Entry 6M6A (electron microscopy, 5.00 A resolution (low resolution: residue-level contacts below are approximate; hydrogen-bond / salt-bridge calls are withheld)); this record covers chains C and D of the 8 polymer chains in the assembly.

Chain C:
Name: DNA-directed RNA polymerase subunit beta
Organism: Thermus thermophilus (strain HB8 / ATCC 27634 / DSM 579)
Notes: EC 2.7.7.6
Reference sequence: Q8RQE9 (RPOB_THET8); residues 1-1119 here = UniProt positions 1-1119
Chain sequence (1119 residues; each row starts with the number of its first residue):
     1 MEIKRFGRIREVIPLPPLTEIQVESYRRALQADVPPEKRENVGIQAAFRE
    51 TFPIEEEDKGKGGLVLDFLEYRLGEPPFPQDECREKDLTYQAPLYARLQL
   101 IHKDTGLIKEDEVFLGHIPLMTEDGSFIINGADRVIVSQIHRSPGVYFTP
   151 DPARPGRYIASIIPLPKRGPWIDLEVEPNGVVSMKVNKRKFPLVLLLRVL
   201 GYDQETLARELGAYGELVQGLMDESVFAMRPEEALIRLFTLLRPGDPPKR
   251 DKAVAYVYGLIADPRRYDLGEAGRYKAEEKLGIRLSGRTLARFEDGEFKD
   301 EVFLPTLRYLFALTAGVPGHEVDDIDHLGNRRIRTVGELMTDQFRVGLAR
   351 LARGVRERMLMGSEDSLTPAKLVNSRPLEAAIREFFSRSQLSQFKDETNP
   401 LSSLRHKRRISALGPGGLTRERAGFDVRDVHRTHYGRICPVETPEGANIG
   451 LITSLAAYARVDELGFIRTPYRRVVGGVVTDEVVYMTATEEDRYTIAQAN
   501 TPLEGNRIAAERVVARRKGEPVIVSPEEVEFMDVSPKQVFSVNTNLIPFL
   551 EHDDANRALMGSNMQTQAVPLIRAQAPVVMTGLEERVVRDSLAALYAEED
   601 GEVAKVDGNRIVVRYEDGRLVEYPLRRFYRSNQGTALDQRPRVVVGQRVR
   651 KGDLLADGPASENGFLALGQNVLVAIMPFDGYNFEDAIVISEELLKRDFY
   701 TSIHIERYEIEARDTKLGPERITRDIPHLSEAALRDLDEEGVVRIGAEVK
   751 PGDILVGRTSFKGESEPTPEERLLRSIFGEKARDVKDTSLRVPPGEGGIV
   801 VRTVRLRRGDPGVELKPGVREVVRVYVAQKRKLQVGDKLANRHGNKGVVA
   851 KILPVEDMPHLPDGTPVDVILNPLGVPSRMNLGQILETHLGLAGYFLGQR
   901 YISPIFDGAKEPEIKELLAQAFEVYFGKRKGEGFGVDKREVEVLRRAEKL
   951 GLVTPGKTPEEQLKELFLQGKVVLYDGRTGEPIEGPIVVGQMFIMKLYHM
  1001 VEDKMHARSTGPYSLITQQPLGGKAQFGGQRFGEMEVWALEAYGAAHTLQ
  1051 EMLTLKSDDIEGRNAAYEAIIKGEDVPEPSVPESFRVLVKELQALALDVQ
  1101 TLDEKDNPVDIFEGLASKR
Unresolved in the structure: 57-63, 1119

Chain D:
Name: DNA-directed RNA polymerase subunit beta'
Organism: Thermus thermophilus (strain HB8 / ATCC 27634 / DSM 579)
Notes: EC 2.7.7.6
Reference sequence: Q8RQE8 (RPOC_THET8); residue numbers follow UniProt; this construct covers 1-1524
Chain sequence (1524 residues; each row starts with the number of its first residue):
     1 MKKEVRKVRIALASPEKIRSWSYGEVEKPETINYRTLKPERDGLFDERIF
    51 GPIKDYECACGKYKRQRFEGKVCERCGVEVTKSIVRRYRMGHIELATPAA
   101 HIWFVKDVPSKIGTLLDLSATELEQVLYFSKYIVLDPKGAILNGVPVEKR
   151 QLLTDEEYRELRYGKQETYPLPPGVDALVKDGEEVVKGQELAPGVVSRLD
   201 GVALYRFPRRVRVEYVKKERAGLRLPLAAWVEKEAYKPGEILAELPEPYL
   251 FRAEEEGVVELKELEEGAFLVLRREDEPVATYFLPVGMTPLVVHGEIVEK
   301 GQPLAEAKGLLRMPRQVRAAQVEAEEEGETVYLTLFLEWTEPKDYRVQPH
   351 MNVVVPEGARVEAGDKIVAAIDPEEEVIAEAEGVVHLHEPASILVVKARV
   401 YPFEDDVEVSTGDRVAPGDVLADGGKVKSDVYGRVEVDLVRNVVRVVESY
   451 DIDARMGAEAIQQLLKELDLEALEKELLEEMKHPSRARRAKARKRLEVVR
   501 AFLDSGNRPEWMILEAVPVLPPDLRPMVQVDGGRFATSDLNDLYRRLINR
   551 NNRLKKLLAQGAPEIIIRNEKRMLQEAVDALLDNGRRGAPVTNPGSDRPL
   601 RSLTDILSGKQGRFRQNLLGKRVDYSGRSVIVVGPQLKLHQCGLPKRMAL
   651 ELFKPFLLKKMEEKGIAPNVKAARRMLERQRDIKDEVWDALEEVIHGKVV
   701 LLNRAPTLHRLGIQAFQPVLVEGQSIQLHPLVCEAFNADFDGDQMAVHVP
   751 LSSFAQAEARIQMLSAHNLLSPASGEPLAKPSRDIILGLYYITQVRKEKK
   801 GAGLEFATPEEALAAHERGEVALNAPIKVAGRETSVGRLKYVFANPDEAL
   851 LAVAHGIVDLQDVVTVRYMGKRLETSPGRILFARIVAEAVEDEKVAWELI
   901 QLDVPQEKNSLKDLVYQAFLRLGMEKTARLLDALKYYGFTFSTTSGITIG
   951 IDDAVIPEEKKQYLEEADRKLLQIEQAYEMGFLTDRERYDQILQLWTETT
  1001 EKVTQAVFKNFEENYPFNPLYVMAQSGARGNPQQIRQLCGLRGLMQKPSG
  1051 ETFEVPVRSSFREGLTVLEYFISSHGARKGGADTALRTADSGYLTRKLVD
  1101 VTHEIVVREADCGTTNYISVPLFQPDEVTRSLRLRKRADIEAGLYGRVLA
  1151 REVEVLGVRLEEGRYLSMDDVHLLIKAAEAGEIQEVPVRSPLTCQTRYGV
  1201 CQKCYGYDLSMARPVSIGEAVGIVAAQSIGEPGTQLTMRTFHTGGVAGAA
  1251 DITQGLPRVIELFEARRPKAKAVISEIDGVVRIEETEEKLSVFVESEGFS
  1301 KEYKLPKEARLLVKDGDYVEAGQPLTRGAIDPHQLLEAKGPEAVERYLVE
  1351 EIQKVYRAQGVKLHDKHIEIVVRQMMKYVEVTDPGDSRLLEGQVLEKWDV
  1401 EALNERLIAEGKTPVAWKPLLMGVTKSALSTKSWLSAASFQNTTHVLTEA
  1451 AIAGKKDELIGLKENVILGRLIPAGTGSDFVRFTQVVDQKTLKAIEEARK
  1501 EAVEAKERPAARRGVKREQPGKQA
Unresolved in the structure: 1-2, 210-388, 1237-1253, 1503-1524
Metal / ion sites: Zn2+ site 1: E40, F45, D46; Mg2+: D739, D741, D743; Zn2+ site 2: C1112, C1194, C1201, C1204

Chain C / chain D interface:
Pairs across the interface (284):
  F425(C) - L1086(D)
  R428(C) - R1078(D)
  D429(C) - P1048(D)
  D429(C) - H1075(D)
  D429(C) - K1079(D)
  V430(C) - P1048(D)
  V430(C) - H1075(D)
  H431(C) - F1071(D)
  Y435(C) - V1067(D)
  Y435(C) - F1071(D)
  P440(C) - R1078(D)
  T443(C) - R1078(D)
  I449(C) - G1081(D)
  G450(C) - R1078(D)
  Q498(C) - T1066(D)
  Q498(C) - V1067(D)
  Q498(C) - L1068(D)
  L550(C) - Y1070(D)
  E551(C) - F1061(D)
  E551(C) - G1064(D)
  E551(C) - L1065(D)
  H552(C) - F1061(D)
  H552(C) - R1062(D)
  H552(C) - E1063(D)
  H552(C) - G1064(D)
  D553(C) - F1061(D)
  D553(C) - Y1070(D)
  D554(C) - F1061(D)
  A555(C) - Y1070(D)
  N556(C) - A1077(D)
  I676(C) - T948(D)
  M677(C) - T943(D)
  M677(C) - I947(D)
  P678(C) - S942(D)
  P678(C) - T943(D)
  P678(C) - I947(D)
  F679(C) - T943(D)
  D680(C) - F939(D)
  D680(C) - T943(D)
  G681(C) - D784(D)
  G681(C) - F939(D)
  Y682(C) - P635(D)
  F684(C) - P730(D)
  F684(C) - F740(D)
  F684(C) - S782(D)
  F684(C) - R783(D)
  F684(C) - D784(D)
  E685(C) - F740(D)
  E685(C) - R783(D)
  D686(C) - F740(D)
  R713(C) - D531(D)
  K750(C) - R679(D)
  K750(C) - Q680(D)
  K750(C) - R681(D)
  P751(C) - R679(D)
  P751(C) - Q680(D)
  D753(C) - R679(D)
  D753(C) - R681(D)
  E764(C) - R35(D)
  E764(C) - T36(D)
  E764(C) - L37(D)
  E766(C) - K38(D)
  K838(C) - D741(D)
  K838(C) - G742(D)
  K846(C) - D741(D)
  V848(C) - F740(D)
  V848(C) - G742(D)
  P873(C) - I947(D)
  P873(C) - I949(D)
  L874(C) - R783(D)
  L874(C) - D784(D)
  L874(C) - M1023(D)
  L874(C) - R1029(D)
  G875(C) - R1029(D)
  V876(C) - R1029(D)
  P877(C) - L1020(D)
  P877(C) - M1023(D)
  P877(C) - R1029(D)
  S878(C) - R1029(D)
  S878(C) - Q1034(D)
  R879(C) - R1029(D)
  M880(C) - Q1037(D)
  L886(C) - I951(D)
  H889(C) - I951(D)
  F906(C) - L1065(D)
  F906(C) - T1066(D)
  F906(C) - V1067(D)
  K915(C) - D952(D)
  R946(C) - D859(D)
  L950(C) - Y1015(D)
  L950(C) - F1017(D)
  G951(C) - Y1015(D)
  L952(C) - Y1015(D)
  Q969(C) - D952(D)
  K971(C) - T948(D)
  K971(C) - G950(D)
  K971(C) - D953(D)
  I983(C) - T943(D)
  I983(C) - T944(D)
  I983(C) - G946(D)
  E984(C) - Y791(D)
  E984(C) - T944(D)
  E984(C) - S945(D)
  G985(C) - S945(D)
  G985(C) - G946(D)
  P986(C) - T948(D)
  I987(C) - T948(D)
  V988(C) - T948(D)
  V988(C) - I949(D)
  V1001(C) - Q724(D)
  K1004(C) - R628(D)
  K1004(C) - Q744(D)
  M1005(C) - R628(D)
  M1005(C) - S629(D)
  M1005(C) - M648(D)
  M1005(C) - Q724(D)
  H1006(C) - G627(D)
  H1006(C) - R628(D)
  H1006(C) - M648(D)
  A1007(C) - S626(D)
  A1007(C) - G627(D)
  A1007(C) - M648(D)
  A1007(C) - L652(D)
  R1008(C) - D624(D)
  R1008(C) - Y625(D)
  R1008(C) - S626(D)
  R1008(C) - E651(D)
  R1008(C) - L652(D)
  S1009(C) - D624(D)
  S1009(C) - Y625(D)
  S1009(C) - E651(D)
  S1009(C) - L652(D)
  S1009(C) - K654(D)
  S1009(C) - P655(D)
  T1010(C) - D624(D)
  T1010(C) - Y625(D)
  Y1013(C) - D624(D)
  Q1019(C) - K621(D)
  Q1019(C) - R622(D)
  P1020(C) - R622(D)
  P1020(C) - V623(D)
  P1020(C) - D624(D)
  L1021(C) - R622(D)
  G1022(C) - R622(D)
  F1027(C) - E651(D)
  G1029(C) - R622(D)
  G1029(C) - V623(D)
  Q1030(C) - R622(D)
  Q1030(C) - V623(D)
  Q1030(C) - S626(D)
  Q1030(C) - G627(D)
  Q1030(C) - R628(D)
  R1031(C) - G620(D)
  R1031(C) - K621(D)
  R1031(C) - R622(D)
  F1032(C) - G620(D)
  F1032(C) - K621(D)
  G1033(C) - L619(D)
  G1033(C) - G620(D)
  E1034(C) - L619(D)
  E1034(C) - G620(D)
  M1035(C) - T707(D)
  E1036(C) - N703(D)
  E1036(C) - T707(D)
  E1036(C) - I713(D)
  W1038(C) - V1099(D)
  W1038(C) - Q1227(D)
  A1039(C) - H709(D)
  A1039(C) - R710(D)
  A1039(C) - Q1227(D)
  E1041(C) - I1223(D)
  E1041(C) - L1462(D)
  A1042(C) - R710(D)
  A1042(C) - E1219(D)
  A1042(C) - I1223(D)
  Y1043(C) - R710(D)
  Y1043(C) - L711(D)
  Y1043(C) - I713(D)
  Y1043(C) - Q714(D)
  Y1043(C) - Q762(D)
  Y1043(C) - M763(D)
  Y1043(C) - N768(D)
  G1044(C) - A1474(D)
  G1044(C) - G1475(D)
  G1044(C) - T1476(D)
  A1045(C) - E758(D)
  A1045(C) - T1476(D)
  A1046(C) - E758(D)
  A1046(C) - L1471(D)
  A1046(C) - I1472(D)
  A1046(C) - T1476(D)
  H1047(C) - F754(D)
  H1047(C) - E758(D)
  H1047(C) - L1471(D)
  H1047(C) - T1476(D)
  T1048(C) - A755(D)
  T1048(C) - E758(D)
  L1049(C) - V1466(D)
  Q1050(C) - G1469(D)
  Q1050(C) - R1470(D)
  Q1050(C) - L1471(D)
  E1051(C) - S752(D)
  E1051(C) - A755(D)
  M1052(C) - V623(D)
  L1053(C) - K621(D)
  K1056(C) - V623(D)
  K1056(C) - D624(D)
  K1056(C) - L751(D)
  D1058(C) - K621(D)
  I1070(C) - P655(D)
  I1070(C) - K659(D)
  I1071(C) - K659(D)
  K1072(C) - K659(D)
  G1073(C) - K659(D)
  D1075(C) - S752(D)
  D1075(C) - S753(D)
  V1076(C) - S752(D)
  P1082(C) - L1468(D)
  P1082(C) - G1469(D)
  P1082(C) - R1470(D)
  S1084(C) - L1468(D)
  F1085(C) - L1468(D)
  R1086(C) - Y88(D)
  V1087(C) - R87(D)
  V1087(C) - L524(D)
  L1088(C) - R613(D)
  K1090(C) - R87(D)
  K1090(C) - Y88(D)
  K1090(C) - M90(D)
  K1090(C) - L524(D)
  E1091(C) - L607(D)
  L1092(C) - I10(D)
  Q1093(C) - W21(D)
  Q1093(C) - M90(D)
  Q1093(C) - P518(D)
  A1094(C) - P518(D)
  A1094(C) - L520(D)
  L1095(C) - H101(D)
  A1096(C) - A13(D)
  A1096(C) - I18(D)
  A1096(C) - P518(D)
  L1097(C) - A11(D)
  L1097(C) - L12(D)
  L1097(C) - A13(D)
  L1097(C) - W21(D)
  D1098(C) - R9(D)
  D1098(C) - I10(D)
  D1098(C) - A11(D)
  D1098(C) - L12(D)
  D1098(C) - A13(D)
  D1098(C) - K17(D)
  V1099(C) - V8(D)
  V1099(C) - R9(D)
  Q1100(C) - K7(D)
  Q1100(C) - V8(D)
  Q1100(C) - R9(D)
  T1101(C) - V5(D)
  T1101(C) - K7(D)
  T1101(C) - V8(D)
  L1102(C) - V5(D)
  L1102(C) - R6(D)
  L1102(C) - K7(D)
  D1103(C) - K3(D)
  D1103(C) - E4(D)
  D1103(C) - R6(D)
  D1103(C) - K7(D)
  E1104(C) - K3(D)
  E1104(C) - E4(D)
  E1104(C) - R6(D)
  E1104(C) - K7(D)
  K1105(C) - K7(D)
  D1106(C) - K7(D)
  F1112(C) - Y88(D)
  L1115(C) - V85(D)
  A1116(C) - Y23(D)
  A1116(C) - V85(D)
  A1116(C) - Y88(D)
  A1116(C) - R89(D)
  S1117(C) - Y23(D)
  K1118(C) - R19(D)
  K1118(C) - S20(D)
  K1118(C) - W21(D)
  K1118(C) - S22(D)
  K1118(C) - Y23(D)
Other interface residues (no listed pair), chain C (160 interface residues in all): R432, H434, G446, N500, V514, R516, P521, P536, F540, A558, A687, G752, Q834, V835, G847, V849, A850, L882, I885, R945, L968, G1011, I1016, V1037, S1057, V1109
Other interface residues (no listed pair), chain D (158 interface residues in all): I84, A536, R615, L618, V630, V632, V633, Q636, F656, E662, C733, H748, V749, L787, R796, G856, V858, G1030, L1038, R1042, A1082, A1085, R1096, V1224, I1467

Summary:
160 residues of chain C and 158 residues of chain D are in contact. E40(D), F45(D) and D46(D) form the Zn2+
site 1. The Mg2+ site is built by D739(D), D741(D) and D743(D).
Chain C is DNA-directed RNA polymerase subunit beta and chain D is DNA-directed RNA polymerase subunit beta',
both from Thermus thermophilus (strain HB8 / ATCC 27634 / DSM 579); the structure, Cryo-EM structure of
Thermus thermophilus Mfd in complex with RNA polymerase, was determined by electron microscopy, deposited
together with 6M6B and 6M6C.
